PDB entry 5GNY | X-ray diffraction, 2.10 A resolution | chains B and D of the 4 polymer chains in the assembly

[Chain B (and D)]
Name: Beta-glucosidase
Notes: EC 3.2.1.21; chain D of this document is another copy of the same molecule, construct and numbering; everything in this record applies to it too
Amino-acid sequence (467 residues; numbered -2 to 464; the number before each row is that of its first residue; numbers below 1 keep their minus sign (Met-2 is residue -2)):
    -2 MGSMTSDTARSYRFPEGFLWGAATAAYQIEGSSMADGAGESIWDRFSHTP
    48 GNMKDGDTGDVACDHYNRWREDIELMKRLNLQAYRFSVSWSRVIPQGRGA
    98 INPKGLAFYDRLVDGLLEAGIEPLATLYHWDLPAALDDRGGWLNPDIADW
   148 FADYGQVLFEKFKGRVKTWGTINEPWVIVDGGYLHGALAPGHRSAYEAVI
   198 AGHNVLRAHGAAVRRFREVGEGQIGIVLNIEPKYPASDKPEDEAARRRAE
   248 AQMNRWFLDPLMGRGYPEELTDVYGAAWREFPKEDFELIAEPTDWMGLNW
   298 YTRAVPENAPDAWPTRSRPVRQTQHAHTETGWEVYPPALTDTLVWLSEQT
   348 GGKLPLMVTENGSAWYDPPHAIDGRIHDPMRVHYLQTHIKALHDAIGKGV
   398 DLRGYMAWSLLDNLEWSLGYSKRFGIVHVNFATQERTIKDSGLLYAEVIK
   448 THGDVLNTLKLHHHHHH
Unresolved in the structure: -2 to 6, 455-464
Residues lining bound ligands: beta-D-glucopyranose (BGC): Gln25, His126, Trp127, Asn170, Glu171, Asn296, Tyr298, Trp329, Glu357, Trp405, Glu412, Trp413, Phe421

[Chain B / chain D interface]
Pairs across the interface (24):
  Thr320(B) - Pro366(D)
  Gln321(B) - Pro366(D)
  Gln321(B) - His367(D)
  His322(B) - Pro366(D)
  Ala323(B) - Tyr363(D)
  Ala323(B) - Pro366(D)
  His324(B) - Tyr363(D)  hydrogen bond (backbone-side chain)
  Trp362(B) - Tyr363(D)  hydrophobic
  Tyr363(B) - Ala323(D)
  Tyr363(B) - His324(D)  hydrogen bond (side chain-backbone)
  Tyr363(B) - Trp362(D)  hydrophobic
  Pro365(B) - Met377(D)  hydrophobic
  Pro366(B) - Thr320(D)
  Pro366(B) - Gln321(D)
  Pro366(B) - His322(D)
  Pro366(B) - Ala323(D)
  His367(B) - Gln321(D)
  Ile369(B) - Met377(D)  hydrophobic
  Ile369(B) - His380(D)
  His374(B) - Pro376(D)
  Pro376(B) - His374(D)
  Pro376(B) - Pro376(D)
  Met377(B) - Pro365(D)  hydrophobic
  His380(B) - Ile369(D)

[Overview]
The chain B/chain D interface involves 15 residues from each chain, with 2 hydrogen bonds. The hydrogen-bonded
pair is His324(B)-Tyr363(D). Bound to chain B: beta-D-glucopyranose.
Chain B and chain D are both Beta-glucosidase; the structure, The structure of WT Bgl6, was determined by
X-ray diffraction, deposited together with 5GNX and 5GNZ.
